Entry 5H5G (X-ray diffraction, 2.20 A resolution); this record covers chain A.

# Chain A
Protein: Cell division protein FtsZ
Organism: Staphylococcus aureus (strain MRSA252)
UniProtKB: Q6GHP9 (FTSZ_STAAR); residue numbers follow UniProt; this construct covers 12-316
Chain sequence (308 residues; row label = number of the first residue in the row):
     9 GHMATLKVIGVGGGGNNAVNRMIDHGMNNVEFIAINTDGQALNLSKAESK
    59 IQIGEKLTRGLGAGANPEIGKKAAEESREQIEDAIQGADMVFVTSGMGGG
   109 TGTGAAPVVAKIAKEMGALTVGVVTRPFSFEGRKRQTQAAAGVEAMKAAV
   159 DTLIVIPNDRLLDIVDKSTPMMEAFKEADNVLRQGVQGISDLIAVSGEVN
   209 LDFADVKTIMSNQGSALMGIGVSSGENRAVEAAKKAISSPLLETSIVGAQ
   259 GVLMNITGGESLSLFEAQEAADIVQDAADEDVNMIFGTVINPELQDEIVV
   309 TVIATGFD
Unresolved in the structure: 9-10
Construct notes: expression tag (9-11)
Swiss-Prot annotation at these positions:
  - binding site (GTP): G21 to N25, G108 to G110, E139, R143, D187
Bound ions: Ca2+: L200, V203, N208, L209
Small-molecule neighbours: GDP (guanosine-5'-diphosphate): G20, G21, G22, N25, R29, G72, G104, M105, G107, G108, T109, G110, T133, P135, F136, E139, R143, N166, L169, F183, A186
Reported in the primary citation:
  - conformationally variable residues: R29 (from molecular simulation)

# Overview
Chain A binds GDP. The Ca2+ site is built by L200, V203, N208 and L209. UniProt lists 11 GTP-binding residues.
From the paper: conformational variability at R29.
Chain A is Cell division protein FtsZ (Staphylococcus aureus (strain MRSA252)); the structure, Staphylococcus
aureus FtsZ-GDP in T and R states, was determined by X-ray diffraction, deposited together with 5H5H and 5H5I.
